7ZOZ - chains A and L of the 3 polymer chains in the assembly; structure by X-ray diffraction, 2.10 A resolution.

# Chain A
Name: Sialic acid-binding Ig-like lectin 15
From: Homo sapiens
UniProt: Q6ZMC9 (SIG15_HUMAN); numbering as in UniProt (aligned over 20-328)
Chain sequence (309 residues; numbered 20 to 328; the number before each row is that of its first residue):
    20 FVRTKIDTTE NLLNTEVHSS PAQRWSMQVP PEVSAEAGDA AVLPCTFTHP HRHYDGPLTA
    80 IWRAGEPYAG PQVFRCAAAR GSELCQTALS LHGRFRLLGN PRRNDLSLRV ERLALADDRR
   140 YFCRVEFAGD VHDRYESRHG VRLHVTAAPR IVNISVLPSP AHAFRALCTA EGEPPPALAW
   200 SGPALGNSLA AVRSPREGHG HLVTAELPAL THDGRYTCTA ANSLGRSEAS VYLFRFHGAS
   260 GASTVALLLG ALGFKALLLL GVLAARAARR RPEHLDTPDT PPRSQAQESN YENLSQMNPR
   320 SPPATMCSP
Disordered / not traced: 20-41, 167-328
Cystine bridges: Cys-64/Cys-142, Cys-95/Cys-104
Curated features (UniProtKB/Swiss-Prot):
  - binding site (N-acetylneuraminate): Arg-143
  - glycosylation: Asn-172 (N-linked (GlcNAc...) asparagine)
  - mutagenesis: Arg-143 (R143A: Abrogates glycan-binding), Lys-274 (K274A: Abrogates interaction with HCST and TYROBP)
From the paper describing this entry:
  - mutagenesis - R143A: abolished binding to T cells
  - mutagenesis - R143A: decreased binding to CD11b

# Chain L
Name: Anti-Siglec 15 Fab LC
From: Homo sapiens
Notes: antibody fragment or engineered binder
Chain sequence (214 residues; each row starts with the number of its first residue):
     1 DIKMTQSPSS MYASLGERVT ITCKASQDIN SYLSWFQQKP GKSPKTLIYR ANRLVDGVPS
    61 RFSGSGSGQD YSLTISSLEY EDMGIYYCLQ YDEFPYTFGG GTKLEIKRTV AAPSVFIFPP
   121 SDEQLKSGTA SVVCLLNNFY PREAKVQWKV DNALQSGNSQ ESVTEQDSKD STYSLSSTLT
   181 LSKADYEKHK VYACEVTHQG LSSPVTKSFN RGEC
Disordered / not traced: 214
Cystine bridges: Cys-23/Cys-88, Cys-134/Cys-194

# Interface between chain A and chain L
Contacting residue pairs - 12 pairs, chain A then chain L:
  Arg-43(A) / Asp-1(L)  salt bridge
  Arg-43(A) / Ile-2(L)
  Arg-43(A) / Gln-27(L)
  Arg-43(A) / Glu-93(L)  salt bridge
  Trp-44(A) / Glu-93(L)
  Pro-50(A) / Arg-50(L)
  Tyr-87(A) / Phe-94(L)
  Tyr-154(A) / Glu-93(L)  hydrogen bond
  Arg-157(A) / Asp-92(L)
  Arg-157(A) / Tyr-96(L)  hydrogen bond
  His-158(A) / Tyr-32(L)
  His-158(A) / Tyr-91(L)

# In short
The interface between chain A and chain L involves 7 residues on one side and 10 on the other; the contacts
include 2 hydrogen bonds and 2 salt bridges. Polar pairs include Arg-43(A)/Asp-1(L), Arg-43(A)/Glu-93(L) and
Tyr-154(A)/Glu-93(L). From the paper: R143A of chain A abolishes binding to T cells; R143A of chain A reduces
binding to CD11b.
Chain A is Sialic acid-binding Ig-like lectin 15 and chain L is Anti-Siglec 15 Fab LC, both from Homo sapiens;
the structure, Crystal structure of Siglec-15 in complex with Fab, was determined by X-ray diffraction (same
publication as 7ZOR).
